PDB entry 3D26 | X-ray diffraction, 2.30 A resolution | chains A and B

== Chain A (and B) ==
Name: 58 kd capsid protein
Organism: Norwalk virus
Notes: chain B of this document is another copy of the same molecule, construct and numbering; everything in this record applies to it too
UniProt: Q83884 (Q83884_9CALI); numbering as in UniProt (aligned over 230-530)
Sequence (301 residues; row label = number of the first residue in the row):
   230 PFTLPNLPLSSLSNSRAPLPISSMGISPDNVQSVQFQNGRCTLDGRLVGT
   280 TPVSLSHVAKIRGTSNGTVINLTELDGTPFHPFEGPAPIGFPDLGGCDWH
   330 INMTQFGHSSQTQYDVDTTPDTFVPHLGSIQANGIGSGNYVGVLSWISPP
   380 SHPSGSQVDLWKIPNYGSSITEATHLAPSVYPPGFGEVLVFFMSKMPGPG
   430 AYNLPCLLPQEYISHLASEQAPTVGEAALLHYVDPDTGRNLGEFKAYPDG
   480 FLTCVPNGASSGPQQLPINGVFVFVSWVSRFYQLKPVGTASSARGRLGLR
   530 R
Not modelled in the structure: 398, 400-401, 517-530 (chain B: 339, 383, 398, 517-530)
UniProt features mapped onto this chain:
  - region: Arg-523 to Arg-530 (Plays a role in binding to host histo-blood group structures antigens and in the formation of P-particles)
Reported in the primary citation:
  - binding site for 2-acetamido-2-deoxy-beta-D-galactopyranose: Asp-327, His-329, Ser-338, Asp-344, Ser-377, Pro-378
  - contacts within the chain: Asp-327/Ser-380 (hydrogen bond), His-329/Ser-377 (hydrogen bond)
  - binding site for alpha-L-fucopyranose: Ser-380
  - mutagenesis - D327A, S377A: abolished binding to A- and H-positive saliva
  - mutagenesis - H329A: decreased binding to A- and H-positive saliva

== Interface between chain A and chain B ==
Contacting residue pairs - 79 pairs, chain A then chain B:
  Pro-234(A) / Ser-447(B)
  Asn-235(A) / Ser-447(B)  hydrogen bond (backbone-side chain)
  Asn-235(A) / Gln-449(B)
  Leu-236(A) / Val-282(B)  hydrophobic
  Leu-236(A) / Ser-443(B)
  Leu-236(A) / Ala-446(B)
  Leu-236(A) / Ser-447(B)
  Ser-240(A) / Val-282(B)
  Ser-240(A) / Ser-283(B)
  Leu-241(A) / Ser-283(B)
  Leu-241(A) / Ser-285(B)
  Ser-242(A) / Ser-283(B)
  Ser-242(A) / Ser-285(B)
  Pro-247(A) / Ser-285(B)
  Pro-247(A) / Lys-289(B)  hydrogen bond (backbone-side chain)
  Pro-249(A) / Ser-285(B)
  Pro-249(A) / His-286(B)
  Val-282(A) / Leu-236(B)  hydrophobic
  Val-282(A) / Ser-240(B)
  Ser-283(A) / Ser-240(B)
  Ser-283(A) / Leu-241(B)
  Ser-283(A) / Ser-242(B)
  Ser-283(A) / Glu-440(B)  hydrogen bond
  Leu-284(A) / Leu-284(B)  hydrophobic
  Ser-285(A) / Ser-242(B)
  Ser-285(A) / Leu-248(B)
  Ser-285(A) / Pro-249(B)
  Ser-285(A) / Leu-284(B)
  His-286(A) / Pro-249(B)
  Lys-289(A) / Pro-247(B)  hydrogen bond (side chain-backbone)
  Asn-331(A) / Asn-331(B)  hydrogen bond
  Asn-331(A) / Gln-340(B)
  Asn-331(A) / Ser-374(B)  hydrogen bond
  Thr-333(A) / Ser-374(B)
  Thr-333(A) / Pro-426(B)
  Gln-334(A) / Pro-426(B)
  Gln-334(A) / Gly-427(B)  hydrogen bond (backbone-backbone)
  Phe-335(A) / Lys-424(B)
  Gly-336(A) / Gly-427(B)  hydrogen bond (backbone-backbone)
  Gly-336(A) / Pro-428(B)
  Gly-336(A) / Gly-429(B)
  His-337(A) / Gly-427(B)  hydrogen bond (backbone-backbone)
  His-337(A) / Pro-428(B)
  Ser-338(A) / Trp-375(B)
  Ser-338(A) / Pro-428(B)
  Ser-339(A) / Gln-342(B)
  Ser-339(A) / Trp-375(B)
  Gln-340(A) / Asn-331(B)  hydrogen bond
  Gln-340(A) / Gln-340(B)
  Gln-340(A) / Gln-342(B)
  Gln-340(A) / Ser-374(B)  hydrogen bond
  Gln-340(A) / Trp-375(B)
  Gln-342(A) / Gln-340(B)
  Ser-374(A) / Asn-331(B)  hydrogen bond
  Ser-374(A) / Thr-333(B)
  Ser-374(A) / Gln-340(B)  hydrogen bond
  Trp-375(A) / Ser-338(B)
  Trp-375(A) / Gln-340(B)
  Lys-424(A) / Phe-335(B)
  Pro-426(A) / Thr-333(B)
  Pro-426(A) / Gln-334(B)
  Pro-426(A) / Phe-335(B)  hydrophobic
  Gly-427(A) / Gln-334(B)  hydrogen bond (backbone-backbone)
  Gly-427(A) / Phe-335(B)
  Gly-427(A) / Gly-336(B)  hydrogen bond (backbone-backbone)
  Gly-427(A) / His-337(B)  hydrogen bond (backbone-backbone)
  Pro-428(A) / Gly-336(B)
  Pro-428(A) / His-337(B)
  Pro-428(A) / Ser-338(B)
  Gly-429(A) / Gly-336(B)
  Glu-440(A) / Ser-283(B)  hydrogen bond
  Ser-443(A) / Leu-236(B)
  Ser-443(A) / Glu-440(B)
  Ala-446(A) / Leu-236(B)
  Ser-447(A) / Pro-234(B)
  Ser-447(A) / Asn-235(B)  hydrogen bond (side chain-backbone)
  Ser-447(A) / Leu-236(B)
  Glu-448(A) / His-444(B)  salt bridge
  Gln-449(A) / Asn-235(B)
Also at the interface, not in a pair above, chain A (41 interface residues in all): Leu-248, Thr-341, Met-425, His-444
Also at the interface, not in a pair above, chain B (38 interface residues in all): Met-425

== Summary ==
41 residues of chain A face 38 of chain B across their interface; the contacts include 18 hydrogen bonds and 1
salt bridge. Polar contacts include Glu-448(A)/His-444(B), Asn-235(A)/Ser-447(B) and Pro-247(A)/Lys-289(B).
The paper reports a binding site for 2-acetamido-2-deoxy-beta-D-galactopyranose at Asp-327(A), His-329(A) and
Ser-338(A) among others; D327A and S377A of chain A abolish binding to A- and H-positive saliva.
Both chains are 58 kd capsid protein (Norwalk virus). Entry 3D26 (Norwalk P domain A-trisaccharide complex)
was determined by X-ray diffraction, deposited together with 3BQJ, 3BY1 and 3BY2.
